PDB entry 5M7K | X-ray diffraction, 3.50 A resolution | chains C and D of the 4 polymer chains in the assembly

# Chain C
Name: Reaction center protein M chain
Organism: Blastochloris viridis
Reference sequence: P06010 (RCEM_BLAVI); residues 0-323 here correspond to UniProt positions 1-324 (UniProt number = residue number + 1)
Amino-acid sequence (324 residues; each row starts with the number of its first residue; numbering starts at 0):
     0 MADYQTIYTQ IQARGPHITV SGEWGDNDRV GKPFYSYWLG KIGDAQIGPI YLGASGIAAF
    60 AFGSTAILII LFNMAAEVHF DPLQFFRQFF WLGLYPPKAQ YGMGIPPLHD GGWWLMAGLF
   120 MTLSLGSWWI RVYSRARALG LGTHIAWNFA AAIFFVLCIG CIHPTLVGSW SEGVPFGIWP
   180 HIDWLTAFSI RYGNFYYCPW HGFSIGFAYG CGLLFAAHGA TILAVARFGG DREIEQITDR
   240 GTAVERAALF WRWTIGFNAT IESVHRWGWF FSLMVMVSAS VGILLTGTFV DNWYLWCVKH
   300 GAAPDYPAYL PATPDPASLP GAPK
Unresolved in the structure: 0
Ion coordination: Fe2+: H217, E232, H264 (shared with 2 residues of chain B)
Small-molecule neighbours:
  - bacteriochlorophyll a (BCL), molecule 1: G62, A65, I66, I69, M120, L124, F148, A151, I152, F154, V155, I158, F175, W183, L184, T185, F187, S188, F194, Y195, H200, S203, I204, A207, Y208, V274, M275, A278, G281, I282
  - bacteriochlorophyll a (BCL), molecule 2: M120, F154, V155, I158, V173, I177, W178, H180, I181, W183, L184
  - bacteriochlorophyll a (BCL), molecule 3: L184, Y195, Y208
  - bacteriochlorophyll a (BCL), molecule 4: Y195, G201, I204, G205, Y208, G209, L212, F270
  - bacteriopheophytin b (BPB), molecule 1: A58, F59, G62, S63, I66, L67, L70, S123, L124, W127, V131, I144, N147, F148, A151, S271, V274, M275
  - bacteriopheophytin b (BPB), molecule 2: Y208, G211, L212, A215, A216, W250, T253, I254
  - diacyl glycerol (DGA): F88, F89, I177
  - MPG ([(Z)-octadec-9-enyl] (2R)-2,3-bis(oxidanyl)propanoate), molecule 1: A1, D2, T5, I6
  - MPG, molecule 2: V29, G30, K31, I46, G47, P48, I49
  - menaquinone-7 (MQ7): L212, L213, A216, H217, T220, V243, A246, A247, W250, I254, F256, N257, A258, T259, I260, V263, W266, F270
  - 15-cis-1,2-dihydroneurosporene (NS5): I66, I69, L70, M73, F88, I104, L114, G117, L118, M120, T121, V155, L156, I158, G159, C160, W169, V173, P174, F175, G176, I177, H180
  - octaprenyl pyrophosphate (OTP; (2E,6E,10E,14E,18E,22E,26E)-3,7,11,15,19,23,27,31-octamethyldotriaconta-2,6,10,14,18,22,26,30-octaenyl trihydrogen diphosphate): Y195, P198, G201, F202, G205, F206, F256, W266, F270, W295, C296, H299, A301
Curated features (UniProtKB/Swiss-Prot):
  - binding site ((7R,8Z)-bacteriochlorophyll b): H180, H200
  - binding site (Fe cation): H217, E232, H264
  - binding site (a ubiquinone): W250

# Chain D
Name: Reaction center protein H chain
Organism: Blastochloris viridis
Reference sequence: P06008 (RCEH_BLAVI); numbering as in UniProt (aligned over 2-258)
Amino-acid sequence (258 residues; numbered 1 to 258; the number before each row is that of its first residue):
     1 MYHGALAQHL DIAQLVWYAQ WLVIWTVVLL YLRREDRREG YPLVEPLGLV KLAPEDGQVY
    61 ELPYPKTFVL PHGGTVTVPR RRPETRELKL AQTDGFEGAP LQPTGNPLVD AVGPASYAER
   121 AEVVDATVDG KAKIVPLRVA TDFSIAEGDV DPRGLPVVAA DGVEAGTVTD LWVDRSEHYF
   181 RYLELSVAGS ARTALIPLGF CDVKKDKIVV TSILSEQFAN VPRLQSRDQI TLREEDKVSA
   241 YYAGGLLYAT PERAESLL
Unresolved in the structure: 46-60
Modified positions: M1 (N-formylmethionine; FME)
Small-molecule neighbours: octaprenyl pyrophosphate (OTP; (2E,6E,10E,14E,18E,22E,26E)-3,7,11,15,19,23,27,31-octamethyldotriaconta-2,6,10,14,18,22,26,30-octaenyl trihydrogen diphosphate): Q14, W17, W21, W25, V28, L29

# How chain C and chain D interact
Residue-residue contacts (108; chain C residue first):
  A1(C) with G199(D)
  D2(C) with G199(D)
  Y3(C) with D202(D)
  Q4(C) with Y179(D), hydrogen bond; L198(D); G199(D)
  T8(C) with Y179(D)
  Q9(C) with L198(D); C201(D), hydrogen bond (side chain-backbone); D202(D); V203(D), hydrogen bond (side chain-backbone)
  I10(C) with P152(D), hydrophobic; L171(D), hydrophobic; F180(D)
  Q11(C) with I145(D); A146(D), hydrogen bond (backbone-backbone); F180(D)
  A12(C) with S144(D); V173(D), hydrophobic; H178(D); Y179(D); F180(D), hydrophobic
  R13(C) with F143(D); S144(D), hydrogen bond (backbone-backbone)
  P15(C) with D142(D); F143(D); H178(D), hydrogen bond (backbone-side chain)
  I17(C) with R175(D); S176(D); H178(D)
  Y36(C) with E147(D); G148(D)
  P198(C) with W17(D)
  W199(C) with A13(D); V16(D), hydrophobic; W17(D); Q20(D), hydrogen bond
  F202(C) with Q20(D); W21(D); I24(D), hydrophobic
  F206(C) with I24(D), hydrophobic
  R226(C) with G199(D), hydrogen bond (side chain-backbone); F200(D); S239(D); L246(D)
  F227(C) with A243(D), hydrophobic
  D230(C) with R181(D), salt bridge
  R231(C) with D125(D), salt bridge; R181(D); L232(D)
  E234(C) with R120(D), hydrogen bond (backbone-side chain); D125(D); K133(D), salt bridge
  Q235(C) with R120(D)
  I236(C) with F68(D), hydrophobic
  T237(C) with F68(D); V76(D)
  D238(C) with R120(D), salt bridge; A121(D), hydrogen bond (side chain-backbone); L232(D)
  R239(C) with E39(D), salt bridge; A118(D); R120(D)
  G240(C) with A118(D); R120(D); D236(D)
  T241(C) with S116(D), hydrogen bond (side chain-backbone); A118(D); D236(D), hydrogen bond (backbone-side chain)
  E244(C) with A118(D)
  R245(C) with P114(D), hydrogen bond (side chain-backbone); S116(D), hydrogen bond (side chain-backbone); A240(D)
  R251(C) with Y41(D)
  N257(C) with D36(D)
  A258(C) with D36(D)
  T259(C) with E35(D); D36(D); E39(D)
  E261(C) with K66(D), salt bridge; F68(D)
  S262(C) with E35(D); D36(D), hydrogen bond
  R265(C) with Y31(D), hydrogen bond; L32(D); E35(D), salt bridge; K66(D)
  W266(C) with V28(D), hydrophobic; L32(D), hydrophobic; D36(D), hydrogen bond
  F269(C) with V27(D), hydrophobic; L32(D), hydrophobic
  M273(C) with I24(D), hydrophobic
  S277(C) with Q20(D), hydrogen bond
  V280(C) with V16(D), hydrophobic
  L284(C) with A13(D), hydrophobic
  T287(C) with H3(D)
  F288(C) with H3(D); G4(D); I12(D), hydrophobic
  V289(C) with A13(D), hydrophobic
  W295(C) with D11(D), hydrogen bond; A13(D); Q14(D)
  K298(C) with H9(D); D11(D), salt bridge
  H299(C) with D11(D), salt bridge; Q14(D)
Interface residues without a listed pair, chain C (53 interface residues in all): G14, D43, W292
Interface residues without a listed pair, chain D (69 interface residues in all): R38, G40, L70, V78, A115, Y117, I134, D149, V150, E177, P197

# In short
Chain C and chain D form an interface of 53 and 69 residues respectively; the contacts include 19 hydrogen
bonds and 9 salt bridges. Polar contacts include D230(C)-R181(D), R231(C)-D125(D) and E234(C)-K133(D).
Octaprenyl pyrophosphate is bound between chain C and chain D.
Chain C is Reaction center protein M chain and chain D is Reaction center protein H chain, both from
Blastochloris viridis; the structure, Blastochloris viridis photosynthetic reaction center - RC_vir_xfel, was
determined by X-ray diffraction (same publication as 5M7J and 5M7L).
